4YES - chains A and B of the 3 polymer chains in the assembly; structure by X-ray diffraction, 1.50 A resolution.

== Chain A ==
Molecule: Thrombin light chain
Source organism: Homo sapiens
Notes: EC 3.4.21.5
UniProt: P00734 (THRB_HUMAN); residues 328-363 here = UniProt positions 328-363
Amino-acid sequence (36 residues; numbered 328 to 363; the number before each row is that of its first residue):
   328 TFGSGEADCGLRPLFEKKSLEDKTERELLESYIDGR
Unresolved in the structure: 328-331, 361-363
Swiss-Prot annotation at these positions:
  - site: R363 (Cleavage)
  - mutagenesis: R363 (R363Q: Loss of cleavage by factor Xa)

== Chain B ==
Molecule: Thrombin heavy chain
Source organism: Homo sapiens
Notes: EC 3.4.21.5
UniProt: P00734 (THRB_HUMAN); residue numbers follow UniProt; this construct covers 364-622
Amino-acid sequence (259 residues; numbered 364 to 622; the number before each row is that of its first residue):
   364 IVEGSDAEIGMSPWQVMLFRKSPQELLCGASLISDRWVLTAAHCLLYPPW
   414 DKNFTENDLLVRIGKHSRTRYERNIEKISMLEKIYIHPRYNWRENLDRDI
   464 ALMKLKKPVAFSDYIHPVCLPDRETAASLLQAGYKGRVTGWGNLKETWTA
   514 NVGKGQPSVLQVVNLPIVERPVCKDSTRIRITDNMFCAGYKPDEGKRGDA
   564 CEGDSGGPFVMKSPFNNRWYQMGIVSWGEGCDRDGKYGFYTHVFRLKKWI
   614 QKVIDQFGE
Unresolved in the structure: 511-517
Disulfides: C391-C407, C536-C550, C564-C594
Covalently attached groups: N-acetylglucosamine (NAG) linked to N416
Bound ions: Mg2+: R596, K599
Small-molecule neighbours: 45S (N-[2-(aminomethyl)-5-chlorobenzyl]-1-[(5-methyl-1H-pyrrol-2-yl)carbonyl]-L-prolinamide): H406, Y410, W413, L459, I542, D562, A563, C564, E565, S568, V588, S589, W590, G591, E592, G593, C594, G601, F602, Y603
Swiss-Prot annotation at these positions:
  - region: A551 to V573 (High affinity receptor-binding region which is also known as the TP508 peptide)
  - active site (Charge relay system): H406, D462, S568
  - glycosylation: N416 (N-linked (GlcNAc...) (complex) asparagine)
  - natural variant: M380 (M380T: In FA2D), P386 (P386T: Confirmed at protein level), R425 (R425C: In FA2D), R431 (R431H: In FA2D), R461 (R461W: In FA2D), E509 (E509A: In FA2D), G601 (G601V: In FA2D)
  - mutagenesis: S568 (S568A: Loss of catalytic activity; no effect on cleavage at R-198 by factor Xa)

== Chain A / chain B interface ==
Pairs across the interface - 62 pairs, chain A then chain B:
  G332(A) with S397(B); F474(B); P480(B)
  A334(A) with R581(B), hydrogen bond (backbone-side chain)
  D335(A) with H479(B), salt bridge; R581(B)
  C336(A) with P480(B); V481(B); C482(B), disulfide; R581(B), hydrogen bond (backbone-side chain)
  G337(A) with W377(B); P480(B), hydrogen bond (backbone-backbone); C482(B); R581(B); W582(B), hydrogen bond (backbone-backbone)
  L338(A) with H479(B), hydrogen bond (backbone-side chain); N580(B); R581(B)
  R339(A) with G373(B); M374(B), hydrogen bond (side chain-backbone); P376(B); W377(B); R500(B); W582(B)
  P340(A) with S475(B); D476(B); H479(B)
  L341(A) with I372(B); D476(B)
  F342(A) with E371(B); I372(B); G373(B); M374(B), hydrophobic
  E343(A) with K575(B), salt bridge; N580(B); W582(B), hydrogen bond
  D349(A) with E371(B); M374(B); R500(B), salt bridge; W582(B)
  K350(A) with E371(B), hydrogen bond (backbone-side chain)
  T351(A) with R500(B), hydrogen bond; N527(B), hydrogen bond
  E352(A) with R500(B); K575(B), salt bridge
  E354(A) with K498(B), salt bridge; N527(B), hydrogen bond; Y553(B), hydrogen bond
  L355(A) with K498(B); G499(B); N527(B); W582(B), hydrophobic
  L356(A) with P577(B), hydrophobic
  S358(A) with G496(B); Y497(B); K498(B), hydrogen bond (side chain-backbone)
  Y359(A) with Y497(B), hydrophobic; K498(B), hydrogen bond (side chain-backbone); M574(B); K575(B), hydrogen bond (side chain-backbone); P577(B)
  I360(A) with Y497(B), hydrogen bond (backbone-side chain)
Other interface residues (no listed pair), chain A (22 interface residues in all): E333
Other interface residues (no listed pair), chain B (31 interface residues in all): D398, Y477, L492, K559
Disulfides between the chains: C336(A)-C482(B)

== Summary ==
The interface between chain A and chain B involves 22 residues on one side and 31 on the other; the contacts
include 1 disulfide bond, 16 hydrogen bonds and 5 salt bridges. Polar contacts include D335(A)-H479(B),
E343(A)-K575(B) and D349(A)-R500(B). Chain B binds compound 45S.
Chain A is Thrombin light chain and chain B is Thrombin heavy chain, both from Homo sapiens; the structure,
Thrombin in complex with
(S)-(4-chloro-2-((1-(5-methyl-1H-pyrrole-2-carbonyl)pyrrolidine-2-carboxamido)methyl)phenyl)methanaminium, was
determined by X-ray diffraction.
